7PH9 - chains C and 5 of the 53 polymer chains in the assembly; structure by electron microscopy, 8.70 A resolution (very low resolution: no residue pairs are listed; an interface is given only as per-side residue counts).

[Chain C]
Protein: 30S ribosomal protein S4
From: Mycoplasma pneumoniae M129
UniProtKB: P46775 (RS4_MYCPN); residues 1-205 here = UniProt positions 1-205
Sequence (205 residues; numbered 1 to 205; the number before each row is that of its first residue):
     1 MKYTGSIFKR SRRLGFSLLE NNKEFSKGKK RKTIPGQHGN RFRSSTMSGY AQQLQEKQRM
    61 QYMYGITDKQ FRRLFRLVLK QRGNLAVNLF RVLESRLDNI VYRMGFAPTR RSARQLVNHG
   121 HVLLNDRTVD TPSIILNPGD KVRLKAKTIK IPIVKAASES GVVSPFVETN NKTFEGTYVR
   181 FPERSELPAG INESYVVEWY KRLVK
Not modelled in the structure: 204-205

[Chain 5]
Molecule: 16S ribosomal RNA
From: Mycoplasma pneumoniae M129
Sequence (1520 nucleotides; each row starts with the number of its first residue):
     1 UUUUUCUGAG AGUUUGAUCC UGGCUCAGGA UUAACGCUGG CGGCAUGCCU AAUACAUGCA
    61 AGUCGAUCGA AAGUAGUAAU ACUUUAGAGG CGAACGGGUG AGUAACACGU AUCCAAUCUA
   121 CCUUAUAAUG GGGGAUAACU AGUUGAAAGA CUAGCUAAUA CCGCAUAAGA ACUUUGGUUC
   181 GCAUGAAUCA AAGUUGAAAG GACCUGCAAG GGUUCGUUAU UUGAUGAGGG UGCGCCAUAU
   241 CAGCUAGUUG GUGGGGUAAC GGCCUACCAA GGCAAUGACG UGUAGCUAUG CUGAGAAGUA
   301 GAAUAGCCAC AAUGGGACUG AGACACGGCC CAUACUCCUA CGGGAGGCAG CAGUAGGGAA
   361 UUUUUCACAA UGAGCGAAAG CUUGAUGGAG CAAUGCCGCG UGAACGAUGA AGGUCUUUAA
   421 GAUUGUAAAG UUCUUUUAUU UGGGAAGAAU GACUUUAGCA GGUAAUGGCU AGAGUUUGAC
   481 UGUACCAUUU UGAAUAAGUG ACGACUAACU AUGUGCCAGC AGUCGCGGUA AUACAUAGGU
   541 CGCAAGCGUU AUCCGGAUUU AUUGGGCGUA AAGCAAGCGC AGGCGGAUUG AAAAGUCUGG
   601 UGUUAAAGGC AGCUGCUUAA CAGUUGUAUG CAUUGGAAAC UAUUAAUCUA GAGUGUGGUA
   661 GGGAGUUUUG GAAUUUCAUG UGGAGCGGUG AAAUGCGUAG AUAUAUGAAG GAACACCAGU
   721 GGCGAAGGCG AAAACUUAGG CCAUUACUGA CGCUUAGGCU UGAAAGUGUG GGGAGCAAAU
   781 AGGAUUAGAU ACCCUAGUAG UCCACACCGU AAACGAUAGA UACUAGCUGU CGGGGCGAUC
   841 CCCUCGGUAG UGAAGUUAAC ACAUUAAGUA UCUCGCCUGG GUAGUACAUU CGCAAGAAUG
   901 AAACUCAAAC GGAAUUGACG GGGACCCGCA CAAGUGGUGG AGCAUGUUGC UUAAUUCGAC
   961 GGUACACGAA AAACCUUACC UAGACUUGAC AUCCUUGGCA AAGUUAUGGA AACAUAAUGG
  1021 AGGUUAACCG AGUGACAGGU GGUGCAUGGU UGUCGUCAGC UCGUGUCGUG AGAUGUUGGG
  1081 UUAAGUCCCG CAACGAGCGC AACCCUUAUC GUUAGUUACA UUGUCUAGCG AGACUGCUAA
  1141 UGCAAAUUGG AGGAAGGAAG GGAUGACGUC AAAUCAUCAU GCCCCUUAUG UCUAGGGCUG
  1201 CAAACGUGCU ACAAUGGCCA AUACAAACAG UCGCCAGCUU GUAAAAGUGA GCAAAUCUGU
  1261 AAAGUUGGUC UCAGUUCGGA UUGAGGGCUG CAAUUCGUCC UCAUGAAGUC GGAAUCACUA
  1321 GUAAUCGCGA AUCAGCUAUG UCGCGGUGAA UACGUUCUCG GGUCUUGUAC ACACCGCCCG
  1381 UCAAACUAUG AAAGCUGGUA AUAUUUAAAA ACGUGUUGCU AACCAUUAGG AAGCGCAUGU
  1441 CAAGGAUAGC ACCGGUGAUU GGAGUUAAGU CGUAACAAGG UACCCCUACG AGAACGUGGG
  1501 GGUGGAUCAC CUCCUUUCUA
Not modelled in the structure: 1-4, 181-184, 1020-1027, 1510-1520

[How chain C and chain 5 interact]
At this resolution (9 A) residue pairs are not listed: 62 residues of chain C and 53 of chain 5 lie at the interface.

[Overview]
Chain C and chain 5 form an interface of 62 and 53 residues respectively.
Here chain C is 30S ribosomal protein S4 and chain 5 is 16S ribosomal RNA, both from Mycoplasma pneumoniae
M129. Entry 7PH9 (70S ribosome with P-site tRNA in chloramphenicol-treated Mycoplasma pneumoniae cells) was
determined by electron microscopy, deposited together with 7OOC, 7OOD, 7P6Z, 7PAH, 7PAI, 7PAJ and 23 further
entries.
